Entry 8P1U (electron microscopy, 3.30 A resolution); this record covers chains A and B of the 5 polymer chains in the assembly.

Chain A:
Protein: Probable peptidoglycan glycosyltransferase FtsW
From: Pseudomonas aeruginosa
Notes: EC 2.4.1.129
Reference sequence: Q9HW00 (Q9HW00_PSEAE); numbering as in UniProt (aligned over 1-399)
Sequence (399 residues; row label = number of the first residue in the row):
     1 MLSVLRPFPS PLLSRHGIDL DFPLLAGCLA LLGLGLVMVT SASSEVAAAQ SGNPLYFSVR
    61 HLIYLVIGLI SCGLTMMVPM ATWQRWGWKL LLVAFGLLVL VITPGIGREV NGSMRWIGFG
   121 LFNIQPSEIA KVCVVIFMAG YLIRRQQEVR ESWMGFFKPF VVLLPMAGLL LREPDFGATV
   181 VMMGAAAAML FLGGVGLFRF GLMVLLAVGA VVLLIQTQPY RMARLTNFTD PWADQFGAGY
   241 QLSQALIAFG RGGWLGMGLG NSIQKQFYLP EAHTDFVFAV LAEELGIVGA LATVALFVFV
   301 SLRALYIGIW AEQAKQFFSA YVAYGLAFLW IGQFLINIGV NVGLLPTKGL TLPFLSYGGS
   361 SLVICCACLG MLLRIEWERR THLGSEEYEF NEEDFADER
Unresolved in the structure: 225-236, 383-399
From the paper describing this entry:
  - catalytic residues: Asp275
  - conformationally variable residues (order/disorder transition): Ile215 to Arg224, Leu225 to Phe236

Chain B:
Protein: Peptidoglycan D, D-transpeptidase FtsI
From: Pseudomonas aeruginosa
Notes: EC 3.4.16.4
Reference sequence: G3XD46 (FTSI_PSEAE); residues 1-579 here = UniProt positions 1-579
Sequence (579 residues; each row starts with the number of its first residue):
     1 MKLNYFQGAL YPWRFCVIVG LLLAMVGAIV WRIVDLHVID HDFLKGQGDA RSVRHIAIPA
    61 HRGLITDRNG EPLAVSTPVT TLWANPKELM TAKERWPQLA AALGQDTKLF ADRIEQNAER
   121 EFIYLVRGLT PEQGEGVIAL KVPGVYSIEE FRRFYPAGEV VAHAVGFTDV DDRGREGIEL
   181 AFDEWLAGVP GKRQVLKDRR GRVIKDVQVT KNAKPGKTLA LSIDLRLQYL AHRELRNALL
   241 ENGAKAGSLV IMDVKTGEIL AMTNQPTYNP NNRRNLQPAA MRNRAMIDVF EPGSTVKPFS
   301 MSAALASGRW KPSDIVDVYP GTLQIGRYTI RDVSRNSRQL DLTGILIKSS NVGISKIAFD
   361 IGAESIYSVM QQVGLGQDTG LGFPGERVGN LPNHRKWPKA ETATLAYGYG LSVTAIQLAH
   421 AYAALANDGK SVPLSMTRVD RVPDGVQVIS PEVASTVQGM LQQVVEAQGG VFRAQVPGYH
   481 AAGKSGTARK VSVGTKGYRE NAYRSLFAGF APATDPRIAM VVVIDEPSKA GYFGGLVSAP
   541 VFSKVMAGAL RLMNVPPDNL PTATEQQQVN AAPAKGGRG
Unresolved in the structure: 1-5, 39-51, 491-501, 560-579
UniProt features mapped onto this chain:
  - active site: Ser294 (Acyl-ester intermediate)

Interface between chain A and chain B:
Pairs across the interface (53):
  Phe191(A) with Trp13(B), hydrophobic; Arg14(B), hydrogen bond (backbone-side chain); Ile18(B), hydrophobic
  Leu192(A) with Arg14(B); Phe15(B); Ile18(B), hydrophobic
  Gly194(A) with Tyr11(B); Arg14(B)
  Val195(A) with Arg14(B), hydrogen bond (backbone-side chain)
  Gly196(A) with Arg14(B)
  Leu197(A) with Arg14(B)
  Leu246(A) with Arg32(B); His37(B)
  Phe249(A) with His37(B)
  Gly250(A) with His37(B)
  Trp254(A) with Val34(B), hydrophobic; Val38(B)
  Ile263(A) with Gln194(B)
  Gln266(A) with Val207(B); Gln208(B)
  Phe267(A) with Val53(B), hydrophobic; Val207(B), hydrophobic
  Tyr268(A) with Ser52(B), hydrogen bond (side chain-backbone); Val53(B); Leu196(B)
  Phe278(A) with Ile33(B), hydrophobic
  Ile287(A) with Ile33(B), hydrophobic; Val34(B), hydrophobic; Val38(B), hydrophobic
  Leu291(A) with Val30(B), hydrophobic; Ile33(B), hydrophobic
  Val294(A) with Val26(B), hydrophobic
  Val298(A) with Val26(B), hydrophobic
  Leu302(A) with Leu22(B), hydrophobic
  Leu305(A) with Phe15(B), hydrophobic
  Tyr306(A) with Phe15(B)
  Ile309(A) with Ala9(B), hydrophobic; Phe15(B), hydrophobic
  Glu312(A) with Ala9(B); Leu10(B), hydrogen bond (side chain-backbone)
  Gln313(A) with Gly8(B)
  Phe317(A) with Leu10(B), hydrophobic
  Phe328(A) with Ile18(B), hydrophobic
  Ile331(A) with Leu22(B), hydrophobic
  Leu335(A) with Met25(B), hydrophobic; Val26(B), hydrophobic; Ile29(B), hydrophobic
  Ile338(A) with Ile29(B), hydrophobic
  Gly339(A) with Ile29(B)
  Val342(A) with Arg32(B); Ile33(B), hydrophobic; His37(B)
  Leu344(A) with Arg32(B)
Also at the interface, not in a pair above, chain A (39 interface residues in all): Ala188, Leu190, Gly193, Gly253, Ala290, Phe334
Also at the interface, not in a pair above, chain B (28 interface residues in all): Phe6, Val17, Val19, Leu23

Summary:
39 residues of chain A and 28 residues of chain B are in contact, with 4 hydrogen bonds. Polar contacts
include Phe191(A)-Arg14(B), Val195(A)-Arg14(B) and Tyr268(A)-Ser52(B). Curated annotation (UniProt) lists
active-site residue Ser294(B) on chain B. From the paper: the catalytic residue Asp275(A); conformational
variability at Ile215(A) and Leu225(A).
Chain A is Probable peptidoglycan glycosyltransferase FtsW and chain B is Peptidoglycan D, D-transpeptidase
FtsI, both from Pseudomonas aeruginosa; the structure, Structure of divisome complex FtsWIQLB, was determined
by electron microscopy.
